7VLX - chains A and C of the 6 polymer chains in the assembly; structure by electron microscopy, 3.12 A resolution.

== Chain A (and C) ==
Molecule: Mannose/fructose/sorbose family PTS transporter subunit IIC
Source organism: Listeria monocytogenes
Notes: chain C of this document is another copy of the same molecule, construct and numbering; everything in this record applies to it too
Reference sequence: S5LAD9 (S5LAD9_LISMN); residues 1-268 here = UniProt positions 1-268
Chain sequence (268 residues; each row starts with the number of its first residue):
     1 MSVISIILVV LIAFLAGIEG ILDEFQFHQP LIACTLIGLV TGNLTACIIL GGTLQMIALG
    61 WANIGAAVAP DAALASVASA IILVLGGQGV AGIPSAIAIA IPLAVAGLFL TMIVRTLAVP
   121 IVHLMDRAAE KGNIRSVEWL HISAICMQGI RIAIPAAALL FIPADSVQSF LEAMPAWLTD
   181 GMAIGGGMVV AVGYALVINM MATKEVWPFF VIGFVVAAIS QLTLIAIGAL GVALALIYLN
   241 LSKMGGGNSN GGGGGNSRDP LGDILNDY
Not modelled in the structure: 248-268
Residues lining bound ligands: alpha-D-mannopyranose (MAN): N63, I64, G65, A66

== Chain A / chain C interface ==
Contacting residue pairs (23; chain A residue first):
  Q221(A) - A218(C)
  Q221(A) - I219(C)  hydrogen bond (side chain-backbone)
  Q221(A) - Q221(C)
  L222(A) - V215(C)
  L222(A) - A218(C)  hydrophobic
  A226(A) - V215(C)
  A229(A) - V211(C)
  L230(A) - I212(C)  hydrophobic
  A233(A) - P208(C)
  A233(A) - I212(C)  hydrophobic
  L234(A) - I212(C)  hydrophobic
  L236(A) - P208(C)  hydrophobic
  I237(A) - P208(C)  hydrophobic
  I237(A) - F209(C)  hydrophobic
  I237(A) - I212(C)  hydrophobic
  N240(A) - Y238(C)
  L241(A) - Y238(C)  hydrophobic
  L241(A) - L241(C)  hydrophobic
  M244(A) - S242(C)
  M244(A) - G245(C)
  M244(A) - G246(C)
  G245(A) - G245(C)
  G247(A) - G247(C)
Other interface residues (no listed pair), chain A (15 interface residues in all): S220
Other interface residues (no listed pair), chain C (16 interface residues in all): K204, E205

== Summary ==
The interface between chain A and chain C involves 15 residues on one side and 16 on the other; the contacts
include 1 hydrogen bond. Its one hydrogen-bonded contact is Q221(A)-I219(C). Bound to chain A:
alpha-D-mannopyranose.
Chain A and chain C are both Mannose/fructose/sorbose family PTS transporter subunit IIC (Listeria
monocytogenes); the structure, Cryo-EM structures of Listeria monocytogenes man-PTS, was determined by
electron microscopy together with 7VLY from the same study.
